Entry 5BR7 (X-ray diffraction, 1.95 A resolution); this record covers chain A.

[Chain A]
Name: UDP-galactopyranose mutase
Organism: Corynebacterium diphtheriae (strain ATCC 700971 / NCTC 13129 / Biotype gravis)
Notes: EC 5.4.99.9
UniProt: Q6NER4 (Q6NER4_CORDI); residues 1-387 here correspond to UniProt positions 18-404 (UniProt number = residue number + 17)
Amino-acid sequence (393 residues; row label = number of the first residue in the row):
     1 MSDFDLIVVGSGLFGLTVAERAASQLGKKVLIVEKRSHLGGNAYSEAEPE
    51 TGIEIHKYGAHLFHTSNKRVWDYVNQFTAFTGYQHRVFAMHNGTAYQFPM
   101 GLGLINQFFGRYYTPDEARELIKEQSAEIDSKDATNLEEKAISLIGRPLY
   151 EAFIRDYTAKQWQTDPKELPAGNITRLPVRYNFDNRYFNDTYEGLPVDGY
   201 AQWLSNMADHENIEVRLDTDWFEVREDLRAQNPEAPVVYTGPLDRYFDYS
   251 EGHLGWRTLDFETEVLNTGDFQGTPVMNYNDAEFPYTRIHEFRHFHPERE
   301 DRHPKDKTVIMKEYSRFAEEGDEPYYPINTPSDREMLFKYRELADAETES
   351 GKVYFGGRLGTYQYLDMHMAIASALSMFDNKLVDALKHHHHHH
Disordered / not traced: 1, 388-393
Sequence notes: expression tag (388-393)
Bound ions: Na+ site 1: A60 (together with FAD, citrate anion); Na+ site 2: S126, I129, S143
Ligand contacts:
  - FAD (flavin-adenine dinucleotide): V9, G10, S11, G12, L13, F14, G15, V33, E34, K35, R36, G40, G41, N42, A43, Y58, G59, A60, H61, L62, T219, D220, W221, F222, T240, G241, P242, L259, F261, Y325, Y326, G357, R358, L359, Y364, L365, D366, M367, H368, A370
  - citrate anion (FLC): A60, L62, H85, Y187, F188, V276, R288, H290, Y326, D366
What the authors report for this chain:
  - conformationally variable residues (side-chain flip): R176
  - binding site for citrate anion: R288, H290
  - Na+ coordination: A60

[Overview]
Ligands of chain A: flavin-adenine dinucleotide and citrate anion. S126, I129 and S143 form the Na+ site 2.
The paper reports a binding site for citrate anion at R288 and H290; Na+ coordination by A60.
Chain A is UDP-galactopyranose mutase (Corynebacterium diphtheriae (strain ATCC 700971 / NCTC 13129 / Biotype
gravis)); the structure, Structure of UDP-galactopyranose mutase from Corynebacterium diphtheriae in complex
with citrate ion, was determined by X-ray diffraction, deposited together with 5EQF.
